Entry 8W09 (electron microscopy, 3.20 A resolution); this record covers chains D and E of the 12 polymer chains in the assembly.

[Chain D]
Molecule: Integrase
Source organism: Human immunodeficiency virus 1
UniProtKB: Q9YUI7 (Q9YUI7_9HIV1); numbering as in UniProt (aligned over 1-288)
Sequence (292 residues; numbered -3 to 288; the number before each row is that of its first residue; numbers below 1 keep their minus sign (Gly-3 is residue -3)):
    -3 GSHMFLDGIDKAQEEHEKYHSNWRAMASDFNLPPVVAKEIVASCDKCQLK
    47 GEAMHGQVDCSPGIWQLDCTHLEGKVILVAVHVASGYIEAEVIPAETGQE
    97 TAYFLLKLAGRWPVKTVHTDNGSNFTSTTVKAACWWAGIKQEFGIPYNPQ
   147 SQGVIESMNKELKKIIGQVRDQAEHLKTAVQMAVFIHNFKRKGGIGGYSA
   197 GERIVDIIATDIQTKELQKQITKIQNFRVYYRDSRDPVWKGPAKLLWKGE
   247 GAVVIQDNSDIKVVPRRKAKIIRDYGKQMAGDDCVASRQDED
Disordered / not traced: -3 to 221, 269-288
Sequence notes: expression tag (-3 to 0); conflict Gly140 (Ser in Q9YUI7)

[Chain E]
Molecule: vDNA
Sequence (90 nucleotides; row label = number of the first residue in the row):
    15 ACTGCTAGAGATTTTCCACACTTTTTTTTTTTTTTTTTTTTTTTTTTTTT
    65 TTTTTTTTTTTTTTTTTTTTTTTTTTTTTTTTTTTTTTTT
Disordered / not traced: 34-104

[How chain D and chain E interact]
Contacting residue pairs - 11 pairs, chain D then chain E:
  Leu242(D) with DA15(E), base contact
  Trp243(D) with DA15(E), base contact; DC16(E), base contact
  Glu246(D) with DC16(E), hydrogen bond to the base; DT17(E), base contact
  Gly247(D) with DC16(E), base contact; DT17(E), sugar contact
  Ala248(D) with DC16(E), hydrogen bond to the base
  Val250(D) with DA15(E), sugar contact
  Val259(D) with DC16(E), sugar contact
  Arg263(D) with DG18(E), salt bridge to the phosphate
Also at the interface, not in a pair above, chain D (10 interface residues in all): Gly245, Pro261

[Overview]
Chain D and chain E form an interface of 10 and 4 residues respectively; the contacts include 2 hydrogen bonds
and 1 salt bridge. Among the polar pairs are Glu246(D)-DC16(E), Ala248(D)-DC16(E) and Arg263(D)-DG18(E).
Here chain D is Integrase (Human immunodeficiency virus 1) and chain E is vDNA. Entry 8W09 (HIV-1 wild-type
intasome core) was determined by electron microscopy (same publication as 8W2R and 8W34).
